8Z86 - chains A and L of the 3 polymer chains in the assembly; structure by electron microscopy, 3.87 A resolution.

[Chain A]
Protein: Spike protein S1
Organism: Severe acute respiratory syndrome coronavirus 2
Notes: fragment: rbd
Reference sequence: P0DTC2 (SPIKE_SARS2); residues 326-526 here correspond to UniProt positions 328-528 (UniProt number = residue number + 2)
Sequence (222 residues; row label = number of the first residue in the row):
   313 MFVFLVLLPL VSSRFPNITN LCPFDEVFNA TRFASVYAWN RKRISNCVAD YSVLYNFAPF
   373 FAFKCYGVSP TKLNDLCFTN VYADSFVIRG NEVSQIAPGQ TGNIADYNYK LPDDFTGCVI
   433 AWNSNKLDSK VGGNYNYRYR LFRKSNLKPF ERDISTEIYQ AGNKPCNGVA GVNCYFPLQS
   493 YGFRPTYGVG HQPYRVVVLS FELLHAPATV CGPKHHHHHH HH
Not modelled in the structure: 313-333, 527-534
Disulfides: Cys334-Cys359, Cys377-Cys430, Cys389-Cys523, Cys478-Cys486
Construct notes: initiating methionine (313); expression tag (314-325, 527-534); variant Asp337 (Gly339 in P0DTC2), Phe369 (Ser371 in P0DTC2), Pro371 (Ser373 in P0DTC2), Phe373 (Ser375 in P0DTC2), Ala374 (Thr376 in P0DTC2), Asn403 (Asp405 in P0DTC2), Ser406 (Arg408 in P0DTC2), Asn415 (Lys417 in P0DTC2), Lys438 (Asn440 in P0DTC2), Arg450 (Leu452 in P0DTC2), Asn475 (Ser477 in P0DTC2), Lys476 (Thr478 in P0DTC2), Ala482 (Glu484 in P0DTC2), Val484 (Phe486 in P0DTC2), Arg496 (Gln498 in P0DTC2), Tyr499 (Asn501 in P0DTC2), His503 (Tyr505 in P0DTC2)
Curated features (UniProtKB/Swiss-Prot):
  - region: Asn446 to Tyr449, Tyr451 to Phe454 (Immunodominant HLA epitope recognized by the CD8+)
  - glycosylation (N-linked (GlcNAc...) asparagine): Asn329 (complex), Asn341 (complex)
What the authors report for this chain:
  - mutagenesis - L453S: abolished binding to CR9 (proposed by the authors, not directly observed)

[Chain L]
Protein: CR9 light chain
Organism: Homo sapiens
Sequence (107 residues; numbered 1 to 107; the number before each row is that of its first residue):
     1 ELVLTQSPGT LSLSPGERAT LSCRASLSVS SNFLAWYQQK PGQAPRLLVY GASSRATDIP
    61 DRISGSGSGT DFTLNISRLE PEDFAVYYCQ YSDGSSWTFG QGTRLEI
Disulfides: Cys23-Cys89

[How chain A and chain L interact]
Contacting residue pairs (14; chain A residue first):
  Arg401(A) with Phe33(L); Asp93(L), salt bridge
  Asn403(A) with Asp93(L), hydrogen bond
  Glu404(A) with Asp93(L)
  Tyr451(A) with Phe33(L)
  Ser492(A) with Asn32(L)
  Tyr493(A) with Asn32(L)
  Thr498(A) with Ser28(L)
  Tyr499(A) with Ser28(L), hydrogen bond (backbone-side chain); Ser30(L)
  Gly500(A) with Ser28(L)
  His503(A) with Ser30(L), hydrogen bond; Tyr91(L), hydrogen bond; Asp93(L), salt bridge
Also at the interface, not in a pair above, chain A (11 interface residues in all): Gln407
Also at the interface, not in a pair above, chain L (10 interface residues in all): Val29, Ser31, Gly94, Ser95
Interface features reported in the paper:
  - epitope / paratope residues, chain A: Arg401(A), Asn403(A), His503(A)

[In short]
The interface between chain A and chain L involves 11 residues on one side and 10 on the other, with 4
hydrogen bonds and 2 salt bridges. Polar contacts include Arg401(A)-Asp93(L), His503(A)-Asp93(L) and
Asn403(A)-Asp93(L). The paper reports that L453S of chain A abolishes binding to CR9; epitope/paratope
residues Arg401(A), Asn403(A) and His503(A).
Here chain A is Spike protein S1 (Severe acute respiratory syndrome coronavirus 2) and chain L is CR9 light
chain (Homo sapiens). Entry 8Z86 (BA.5 RBD in complex with CR9) was determined by electron microscopy (same
publication as 8XSD).
